PDB entry 8APF | electron microscopy, 4.30 A resolution (low resolution: residue-level contacts below are approximate; hydrogen-bond / salt-bridge calls are withheld) | chains f and r of the 42 polymer chains in the assembly

[Chain f]
Protein: subunit-f
From: Trypanosoma brucei brucei
Reference sequence: Q57ZE2 (Q57ZE2_TRYB2); numbering as in UniProt (aligned over 1-145)
Sequence (145 residues; each row starts with the number of its first residue):
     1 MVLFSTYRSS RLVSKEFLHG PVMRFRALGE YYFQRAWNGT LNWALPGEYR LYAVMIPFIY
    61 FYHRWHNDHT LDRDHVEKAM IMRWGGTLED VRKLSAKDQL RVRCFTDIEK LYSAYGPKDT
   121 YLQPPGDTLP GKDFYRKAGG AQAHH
Not modelled in the structure: 1, 137-145
Residues lining bound ligands:
  - 1,2-diacyl-sn-glycero-3-phosphocholine (PC1), molecule 1: Ala-44, Leu-45, Pro-46, Leu-51, Tyr-52, Met-55, Ile-56, Pro-57, Tyr-60, Phe-61, Arg-64
  - 1,2-diacyl-sn-glycero-3-phosphocholine (PC1), molecule 2: Trp-65, Asp-68, His-69

[Chain r]
Protein: ATPEG4
From: Trypanosoma brucei brucei
Sequence (62 residues; each row starts with the number of its first residue):
     1 MLLGGFVPRR FSQFNRDPCW MFFIFSVGFW LGEYPAMMIK YNARDLVYDP HRYVWSHHDD
    61 HH
Residues lining bound ligands:
  - 1,2-diacyl-sn-glycero-3-phosphocholine (PC1), molecule 1: Met-1, Leu-2, Phe-23, Ser-26, Phe-29, Trp-30, Glu-33, Tyr-34, Met-37
  - 1,2-diacyl-sn-glycero-3-phosphocholine (PC1), molecule 2: Met-21, Phe-22, Phe-25

[How chain f and chain r interact]
Residue-residue contacts (76; chain f residue first):
  Trp-37(f) / Leu-3(r)
  Trp-37(f) / Gly-4(r)
  Trp-37(f) / Gly-5(r)
  Gly-39(f) / Met-1(r)
  Gly-39(f) / Leu-3(r)
  Leu-41(f) / Met-1(r)
  Leu-45(f) / Met-1(r)
  Pro-46(f) / Met-1(r)
  Pro-46(f) / Leu-2(r)
  Gly-47(f) / Met-1(r)
  Gly-47(f) / Leu-2(r)
  Gly-47(f) / Leu-3(r)
  Gly-47(f) / Gly-4(r)
  Glu-48(f) / Gly-4(r)
  Glu-48(f) / Gly-5(r)
  Tyr-49(f) / Leu-2(r)
  Tyr-49(f) / Leu-3(r)
  Tyr-49(f) / Gly-4(r)
  Tyr-49(f) / Gly-5(r)
  Tyr-49(f) / Val-7(r)
  Arg-50(f) / Asp-17(r)
  Arg-50(f) / Cys-19(r)
  Arg-50(f) / Trp-20(r)
  Tyr-52(f) / Met-1(r)
  Tyr-52(f) / Leu-2(r)
  Ala-53(f) / Trp-20(r)
  Ala-53(f) / Phe-23(r)
  Val-54(f) / Cys-19(r)
  Val-54(f) / Phe-22(r)
  Pro-57(f) / Phe-22(r)
  Pro-57(f) / Ser-26(r)
  Phe-61(f) / Ser-26(r)
  Phe-61(f) / Phe-29(r)
  Arg-64(f) / Glu-33(r)
  Lys-78(f) / Trp-55(r)
  Lys-78(f) / Asp-60(r)
  Ala-79(f) / Trp-55(r)
  Met-82(f) / Val-54(r)
  Met-82(f) / Trp-55(r)
  Arg-83(f) / His-51(r)
  Arg-83(f) / Arg-52(r)
  Arg-83(f) / Trp-55(r)
  Trp-84(f) / Asp-49(r)
  Trp-84(f) / His-51(r)
  Arg-101(f) / Asp-45(r)
  Arg-101(f) / Leu-46(r)
  Val-102(f) / Asp-49(r)
  Cys-104(f) / Lys-40(r)
  Cys-104(f) / Tyr-41(r)
  Phe-105(f) / Tyr-48(r)
  Phe-105(f) / Asp-49(r)
  Phe-105(f) / Arg-52(r)
  Asp-107(f) / Tyr-41(r)
  Ile-108(f) / Tyr-41(r)
  Leu-111(f) / Tyr-41(r)
  Tyr-112(f) / Tyr-48(r)
  Asp-119(f) / Tyr-53(r)
  Thr-120(f) / Arg-52(r)
  Tyr-121(f) / Tyr-53(r)
  Tyr-121(f) / Ser-56(r)
  Tyr-121(f) / His-58(r)
  Leu-122(f) / Tyr-53(r)
  Gln-123(f) / Tyr-53(r)
  Pro-124(f) / Tyr-53(r)
  Asp-127(f) / Tyr-53(r)
  Leu-129(f) / Pro-50(r)
  Leu-129(f) / Arg-52(r)
  Leu-129(f) / Tyr-53(r)
  Pro-130(f) / Pro-50(r)
  Pro-130(f) / His-51(r)
  Pro-130(f) / Tyr-53(r)
  Gly-131(f) / Val-54(r)
  Lys-132(f) / Tyr-53(r)
  Lys-132(f) / Val-54(r)
  Lys-132(f) / Asp-59(r)
  Tyr-135(f) / His-51(r)
Other interface residues (no listed pair), chain f (43 interface residues in all): Tyr-32, Phe-58, Phe-134
Other interface residues (no listed pair), chain r (33 interface residues in all): Phe-6, Met-37, Val-47

[Summary]
43 residues of chain f and 33 residues of chain r are in contact. 1,2-diacyl-sn-glycero-3-phosphocholine is
bound between chain f and chain r.
Here chain f is subunit-f and chain r is ATPEG4, both from Trypanosoma brucei brucei. Entry 8APF (rotational
state 2a of the Trypanosoma brucei mitochondrial ATP synthase dimer) was determined by electron microscopy
(same publication as 8AP6, 8AP7, 8AP8, 8AP9, 8APA, 8APB and 7 further entries).
